Entry 4AOK (X-ray diffraction, 1.50 A resolution); this record covers chains A and E of the 4 polymer chains in the assembly.

# Chain A
Protein: Aspartate 1-decarboxylase beta chain
From: Escherichia coli
Notes: EC 4.1.1.11
UniProtKB: P0A790 (PAND_ECOKI); residue numbers follow UniProt; this construct covers 1-24
Amino-acid sequence (41 residues; row label = number of the first residue in the row; numbers below 1 keep their minus sign (Met-16 is residue -16)):
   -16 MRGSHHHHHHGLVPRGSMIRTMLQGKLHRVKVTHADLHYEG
Unresolved in the structure: -16 to -3
Sequence notes: expression tag (-16 to 0)

# Chain E
Protein: Aspartate 1-decarboxylase alpha chain
From: Escherichia coli
Notes: EC 4.1.1.11
UniProtKB: P0A790 (PAND_ECOKI); residue numbers follow UniProt; this construct covers 25-126
Amino-acid sequence (102 residues; numbered 25 to 126; the number before each row is that of its first residue):
    25 XCAIDQDFLDAAGILENEAIDIWNVTNGKRFSTYAIAAERGSRIISVNGA
    75 AAHCASVGDIVIIASFVTMPDEEARTWRPNVAYFEGDNEMKRTAKAIPVQ
   125 VA
Unresolved in the structure: 117-126
Modified residues: 3A5 ((2Z,4S)-3-aza-5-carboxyl-2-methyl-4(methylcarboxy)pent-2-enoyl) at position 25
Swiss-Prot annotation at these positions:
  - active site: Tyr58 (Proton donor)
  - binding site (substrate): Thr57, Gly73 to Ala75

# How chain A and chain E interact
Contacting residue pairs - 22 pairs, chain A then chain E:
  Gly-1(A) with Pro94(E); Glu97(E)
  Ser0(A) with Thr92(E)
  Met1(A) with Val91(E), hydrophobic; Thr92(E); Trp101(E), hydrophobic
  Ile2(A) with Val91(E); Thr92(E), hydrogen bond (backbone-backbone)
  Arg3(A) with Gly37(E), hydrogen bond (side chain-backbone); Leu39(E); Glu42(E), salt bridge; Val91(E)
  Thr4(A) with Glu42(E); Ala43(E), hydrogen bond (backbone-backbone)
  Met5(A) with Glu40(E); Asn41(E); Glu42(E)
  Leu6(A) with Asn41(E), hydrogen bond (backbone-backbone); Tyr58(E)
  Lys9(A) with 3A5_25(E); Tyr58(E), hydrogen bond
  His11(A) with 3A5_25(E)
Other interface residues (no listed pair), chain A (11 interface residues in all): Arg-2
Other interface residues (no listed pair), chain E (16 interface residues in all): Ile38, Ser89, Met93

# Overview
11 residues of chain A and 16 residues of chain E are in contact, with 5 hydrogen bonds and 1 salt bridge.
Among the polar pairs are Arg3(A)-Glu42(E), Arg3(A)-Gly37(E) and Lys9(A)-Tyr58(E). From UniProt: active-site
residue Tyr58(E) and 4 substrate-binding residues on chain E.
Chain A is Aspartate 1-decarboxylase beta chain and chain E is Aspartate 1-decarboxylase alpha chain, both
from Escherichia coli; the structure, Conformational dynamics of aspartate alpha-decarboxylase active site
revealed by protein-ligand complexes: 1-methyl-L-aspartate complex, was determined by X-ray diffraction.
